PDB entry 8B5R | electron microscopy, 6.10 A resolution (low resolution: residue-level contacts below are approximate; hydrogen-bond / salt-bridge calls are withheld) | chains C and D of the 11 polymer chains in the assembly

Chain C (and D):
Molecule: Transitional endoplasmic reticulum ATPase
From: Homo sapiens
Notes: EC 3.6.4.6; chain D of this document is another copy of the same molecule, construct and numbering; everything in this record applies to it too
UniProt: P55072 (TERA_HUMAN); residues 2-806 here = UniProt positions 2-806
Chain sequence (812 residues; numbered -5 to 806; the number before each row is that of its first residue; numbers below 1 keep their minus sign (Met-5 is residue -5)):
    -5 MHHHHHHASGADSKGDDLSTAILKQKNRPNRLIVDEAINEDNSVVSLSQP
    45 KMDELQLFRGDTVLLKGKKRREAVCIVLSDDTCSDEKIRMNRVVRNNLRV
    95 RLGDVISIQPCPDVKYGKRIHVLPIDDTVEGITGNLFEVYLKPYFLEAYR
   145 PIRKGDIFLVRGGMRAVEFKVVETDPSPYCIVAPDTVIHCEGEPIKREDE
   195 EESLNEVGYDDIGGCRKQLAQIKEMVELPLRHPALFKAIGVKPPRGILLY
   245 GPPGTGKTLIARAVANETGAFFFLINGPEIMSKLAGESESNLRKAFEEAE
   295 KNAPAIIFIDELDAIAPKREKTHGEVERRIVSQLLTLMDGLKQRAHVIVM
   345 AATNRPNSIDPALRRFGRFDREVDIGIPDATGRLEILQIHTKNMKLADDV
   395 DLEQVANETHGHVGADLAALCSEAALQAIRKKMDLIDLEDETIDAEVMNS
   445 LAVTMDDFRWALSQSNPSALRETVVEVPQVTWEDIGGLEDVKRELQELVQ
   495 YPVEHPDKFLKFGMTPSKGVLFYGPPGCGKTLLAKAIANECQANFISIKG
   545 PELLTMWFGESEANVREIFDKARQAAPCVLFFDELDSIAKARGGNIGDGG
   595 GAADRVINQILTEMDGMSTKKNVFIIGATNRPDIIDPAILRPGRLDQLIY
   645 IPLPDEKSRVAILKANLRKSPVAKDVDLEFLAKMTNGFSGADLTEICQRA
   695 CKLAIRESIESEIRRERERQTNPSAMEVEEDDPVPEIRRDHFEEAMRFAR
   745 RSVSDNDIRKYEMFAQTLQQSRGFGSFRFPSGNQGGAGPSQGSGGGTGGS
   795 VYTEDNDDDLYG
Disordered / not traced: -5 to 20, 774-806
Sequence notes: initiating methionine (-5); expression tag (-4 to 1)
Curated features (UniProtKB/Swiss-Prot):
  - region: Thr797 to Gly806 (Interaction with UBXN6)
  - motif: Asp802 to Gly806 (PIM motif)
  - binding site (ATP): Pro247 to Leu253, Asn348, His384, Gly521 to Leu526
  - modified residue: Ala2 (N-acetylalanine), Ser3 (Phosphoserine), Ser7 (Phosphoserine), Ser13 (Phosphoserine), Ser37 (Phosphoserine), Lys315 (N6,N6,N6-trimethyllysine), Thr436 (Phosphothreonine), Ser462 (Phosphoserine), Lys502 (N6-acetyllysine), Lys505 (N6-acetyllysine), Lys668 (N6-acetyllysine), Ser702 (Phosphoserine), Lys754 (N6-acetyllysine), Ser770 (Phosphoserine), Ser775 (Phosphoserine), Ser787 (Phosphoserine), Tyr805 (Phosphotyrosine)
  - cross-link (Glycyl lysine isopeptide (Lys-Gly)): Lys8 (interchain with G-Cter in SUMO2), Lys18 (interchain with G-Cter in SUMO2)
  - natural variant: Arg95 (R95G: In IBMPFD1), Gly97 (G97E: In CMT2Y), Ile126 (I126F: In IBMPFD1; uncertain significance), Arg155 (R155C: In IBMPFD1; R155H: In FTDALS6 and IBMPFD1; R155L: In IBMPFD1; R155P: In IBMPFD1; R155S: In IBMPFD1), Arg159 (R159G: In FTDALS6; R159H: In IBMPFD1), Ala160 (A160T: In IBMPFD1; uncertain significance), Glu185 (E185K: In CMT2Y), Arg191 (R191Q: In FTDALS6 and IBMPFD1), Leu198 (L198W: In IBMPFD1), Ala232 (A232E: In IBMPFD1), Ile254 (I254F: In IBMPFD1; uncertain significance), Ile369 (I369T: In IBMPFD1; uncertain significance), 2 further natural variant entries in UniProt
  - mutagenesis: Phe52 to Asp55 (Abolishes interaction with NPLOC4; when associated with A-110), Arg53 (R53A: Minor effect on affinity for ATP and ADP), Arg86 (R86A: Strongly increased affinity for ATP. Strongly reduced affinity for ADP), Tyr110 (Y110A: Abolishes interaction with NPLOC4; when associated with 52-A--A-55), Arg113 to His115 (Severely reduced binding to DERL1), Phe131 (F131R: Severely reduced binding to DERL1), Leu140 (L140D: Severely reduced binding to DERL1), Asp179 (D179R: No effect on binding to DERL1), His183 (H183W: Severely reduced binding to DERL1), Lys251 (K251Q: Impairs ERAD degradation of HMGCR and does not inhibit interaction with RHBDD1; when associated with Q-524), Glu305 (E305Q: Defect in ubiquitin-dependent protein degradation by the proteasome; when associated with Q-578), Lys312 (K312A: Does not affect methylation by VCPKMT), 8 further mutagenesis entries in UniProt
Reported in the primary citation:
  - mutagenesis - G54K, Y143A: unchanged binding to p37

How chain C and chain D interact:
Contacting residue pairs (33):
  Met275(C) - Gly280(D)
  Ser276(C) - Ala279(D)
  Lys277(C) - Ala279(D)
  Met388(C) - Ile233(D)
  Met388(C) - Gly234(D)
  Asp410(C) - Phe360(D)
  Ala413(C) - Phe360(D)
  Met442(C) - Ala232(D)
  Ser462(C) - Arg359(D)
  Ser462(C) - Phe360(D)
  Glu466(C) - Arg358(D)
  Val471(C) - Met611(D)
  Val471(C) - Ser612(D)
  Leu548(C) - Phe552(D)
  Leu548(C) - Gly553(D)
  Thr549(C) - Phe552(D)
  Met550(C) - Phe552(D)
  Ser581(C) - Asn602(D)
  Lys663(C) - Phe506(D)
  Ser664(C) - Phe506(D)
  Pro665(C) - Lys505(D)
  Pro665(C) - Phe506(D)
  Phe674(C) - Phe771(D)
  Gln692(C) - Thr509(D)
  Cys695(C) - Met508(D)
  Glu737(C) - Ser770(D)
  Met740(C) - Phe768(D)
  Arg741(C) - Phe768(D)
  Ala743(C) - Arg766(D)
  Ala743(C) - Gly767(D)
  Arg744(C) - Ser765(D)
  Arg744(C) - Arg766(D)
  Arg745(C) - Ser765(D)
Other interface residues (no listed pair), chain C (35 interface residues in all): Thr252, Pro272, Val441, Thr525, Pro545, Ala685, Cys691, Ile699, Pro729
Other interface residues (no listed pair), chain D (36 interface residues in all): Gln327, Gly334, Leu335, Lys502, Gly507, Trp551, Glu556, Arg599, Gln603, Gly610, Thr613, Pro636, Gly769

In short:
35 residues of chain C face 36 of chain D across their interface. Curated annotation (UniProt) lists 15
ATP-binding residues and 24 mutagenesis sites on chain C. The paper reports that G54K and Y143A of chain C
leave binding to p37 unchanged.
Chain C and chain D are both Transitional endoplasmic reticulum ATPase (Homo sapiens); the structure,
p97-p37-SPI substrate complex, was determined by electron microscopy.
